2X3C - chain A; structure by X-ray diffraction, 1.99 A resolution.

[Chain A]
Molecule: Toxic extracellular endopeptidase
From: Aeromonas salmonicida SUBSP. achromogenes
Notes: EC 3.4.24.39
Reference sequence: Q8GMV9 (Q8GMV9_AERSA); residue numbers follow UniProt; this construct covers 1-343
Amino-acid sequence (343 residues; each row starts with the number of its first residue):
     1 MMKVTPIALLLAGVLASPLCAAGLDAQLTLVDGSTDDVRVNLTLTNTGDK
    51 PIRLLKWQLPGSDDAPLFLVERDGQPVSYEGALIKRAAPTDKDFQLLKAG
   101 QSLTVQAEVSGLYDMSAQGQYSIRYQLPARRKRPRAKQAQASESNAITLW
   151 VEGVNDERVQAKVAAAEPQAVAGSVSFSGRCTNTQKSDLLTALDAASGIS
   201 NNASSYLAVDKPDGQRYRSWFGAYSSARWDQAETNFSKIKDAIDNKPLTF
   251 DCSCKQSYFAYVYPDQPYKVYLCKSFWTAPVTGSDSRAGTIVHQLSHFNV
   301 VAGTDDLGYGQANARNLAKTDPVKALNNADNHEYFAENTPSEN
Not modelled in the structure: 1-22, 127-142, 156-171, 211-213, 342-343
Construct notes: engineered mutation Gln294 (Glu in Q8GMV9)
Cystine bridges: Cys181-Cys252, Cys254-Cys273
Ion coordination: Zn2+: His293, His297, Asp306 (together with chloride ion)

[Overview]
His293, His297 and Asp306 coordinate Zn2+.
Chain A is Toxic extracellular endopeptidase (Aeromonas salmonicida SUBSP. achromogenes); the structure, AsaP1
inactive mutant E294Q, an extracellular toxic zinc metalloendopeptidase, was determined by X-ray diffraction,
deposited together with 2X3B.
